PDB entry 9N5X | electron microscopy, 1.79 A resolution | chains A and S of the 60 polymer chains in the assembly

# Chain A (and S)
Molecule: VP3
Source organism: Adeno-associated virus - Po1
Notes: chain S of this document is another copy of the same molecule, construct and numbering; everything in this record applies to it too
Reference sequence: C0LA99 (C0LA99_9VIRU); residues 184-716 here correspond to UniProt positions 1-533 (UniProt number = residue number - 183)
Sequence (533 residues; each row starts with the number of its first residue):
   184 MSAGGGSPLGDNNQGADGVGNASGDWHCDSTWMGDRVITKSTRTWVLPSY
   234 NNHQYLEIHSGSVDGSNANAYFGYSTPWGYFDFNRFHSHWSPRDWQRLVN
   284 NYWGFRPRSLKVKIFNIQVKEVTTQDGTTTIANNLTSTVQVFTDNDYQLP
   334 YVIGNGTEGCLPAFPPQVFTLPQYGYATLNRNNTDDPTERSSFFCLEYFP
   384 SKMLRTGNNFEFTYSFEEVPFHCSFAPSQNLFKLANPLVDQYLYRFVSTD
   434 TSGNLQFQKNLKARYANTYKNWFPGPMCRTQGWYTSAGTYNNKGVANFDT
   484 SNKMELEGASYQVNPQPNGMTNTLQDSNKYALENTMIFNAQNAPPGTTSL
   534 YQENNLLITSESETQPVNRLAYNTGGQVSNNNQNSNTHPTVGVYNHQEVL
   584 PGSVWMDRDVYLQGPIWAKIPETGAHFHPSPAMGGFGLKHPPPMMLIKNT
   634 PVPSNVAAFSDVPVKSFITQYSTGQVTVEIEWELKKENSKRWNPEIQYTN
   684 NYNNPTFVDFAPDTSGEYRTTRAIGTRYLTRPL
Not modelled in the structure: 184-197

# Interface between chain A and chain S
Contacting residue pairs (114):
  Gly201(A) with Arg388(S)
  Val202(A) with Leu318(S); Arg388(S), hydrogen bond (backbone-side chain)
  Gly203(A) with Arg388(S); Thr389(S); Gly390(S), hydrogen bond (backbone-backbone); Asn391(S)
  Asn204(A) with Ala199(S); Arg388(S); Asn391(S), hydrogen bond
  Ala205(A) with Met386(S); Arg388(S); Asn391(S), hydrogen bond (backbone-side chain)
  Gly207(A) with Met386(S)
  Asp208(A) with Ser384(S); Lys385(S); Met386(S), hydrogen bond (side chain-backbone)
  Trp209(A) with Gln323(S); Glu380(S), hydrogen bond (side chain-backbone); Phe382(S); Pro383(S); Ser384(S), hydrogen bond (backbone-backbone); Met386(S)
  Cys211(A) with Glu380(S); Tyr381(S); Phe382(S); Pro383(S)
  Asp212(A) with Tyr381(S)
  Ser213(A) with Tyr381(S), hydrogen bond
  Val229(A) with Pro636(S), hydrophobic
  Pro231(A) with Val639(S); Ala640(S)
  Tyr233(A) with Phe642(S)
  Ser274(A) with Tyr381(S)
  Asp277(A) with Tyr381(S), hydrogen bond
  Asn299(A) with Met386(S), hydrogen bond; Arg388(S)
  Ile300(A) with Arg388(S), hydrogen bond (backbone-side chain)
  Gln301(A) with Thr319(S), hydrogen bond (side chain-backbone); Ser320(S); Val635(S)
  Lys303(A) with Asn317(S); Val635(S)
  Val305(A) with Asn638(S)
  Thr311(A) with Gln308(S)
  Ile314(A) with Asn638(S)
  Asn316(A) with Asn317(S), hydrogen bond; Thr319(S), hydrogen bond
  Leu318(A) with Thr319(S)
  Glu341(A) with Phe642(S); Asp644(S)
  Gly342(A) with Phe642(S); Asp644(S), hydrogen bond (backbone-side chain)
  Phe347(A) with Phe376(S), hydrophobic; Cys378(S), hydrophobic
  Pro348(A) with Glu380(S)
  Pro349(A) with Tyr238(S), hydrophobic; Cys378(S); Glu380(S)
  Gln350(A) with Pro646(S)
  Val351(A) with Pro634(S), hydrophobic; Pro636(S), hydrophobic; Pro646(S); Val647(S), hydrogen bond (backbone-backbone); Phe650(S), hydrophobic
  Thr353(A) with Val639(S); Phe642(S); Val647(S)
  Leu354(A) with Phe642(S)
  Pro355(A) with Phe642(S), hydrophobic
  Thr389(A) with Thr319(S); Arg388(S), hydrogen bond
  Asn525(A) with Asp644(S), hydrogen bond; Pro646(S)
  Ala526(A) with Val645(S)
  Pro528(A) with Phe642(S); Ser643(S)
  Tyr654(A) with Pro636(S), hydrogen bond (side chain-backbone); Ser637(S), hydrogen bond (side chain-backbone); Asn638(S); Ile651(S)
  Thr656(A) with Pro636(S)
  Gln658(A) with Met386(S); Thr633(S)
  Asn683(A) with Glu372(S), hydrogen bond (side chain-backbone)
  Asn684(A) with Glu372(S)
  Tyr685(A) with Glu372(S), hydrogen bond (backbone-side chain)
  Asn687(A) with Arg364(S), hydrogen bond
  Pro688(A) with Arg364(S), hydrogen bond (backbone-side chain); Asp369(S); Pro370(S)
  Thr689(A) with Glu240(S); Pro370(S)
  Phe690(A) with Glu240(S); Pro370(S)
  Val691(A) with Phe255(S), hydrophobic; Tyr257(S); Pro370(S), hydrophobic
  Ala694(A) with Tyr257(S); Phe376(S), hydrophobic
  Pro695(A) with Tyr238(S); Glu240(S); Tyr257(S); Phe376(S)
  Asp696(A) with Leu239(S); Glu240(S), hydrogen bond (backbone-backbone)
  Thr697(A) with Leu239(S); Glu240(S); His242(S)
  Ser698(A) with Leu239(S)
  Gly699(A) with Gln237(S); Tyr238(S); Leu239(S)
  Glu700(A) with Lys648(S), salt bridge
Interface residues without a listed pair, chain A (63 interface residues in all): His210, Thr227, Phe298, Cys343, Pro527, Phe693
Interface residues without a listed pair, chain S (53 interface residues in all): Val202, Thr321, Thr371, Ser374, Ala641

# Summary
The interface between chain A and chain S involves 63 residues on one side and 53 on the other, with 25
hydrogen bonds and 1 salt bridge. Among the polar pairs are Glu700(A)-Lys648(S), Val202(A)-Arg388(S) and
Asn204(A)-Asn391(S).
Chain A and chain S are both VP3 (Adeno-associated virus - Po1); the structure, The capsid structure of
AAVpo.1, was determined by electron microscopy (same publication as 9NRP).
